Entry 7XJE (X-ray diffraction, 1.33 A resolution); this record covers chain A.

# Chain A
Molecule: Bacteriorhodopsin
Source organism: Halobacterium salinarum NRC-1
Reference sequence: P02945 (BACR_HALSA); residues 5-234 here correspond to UniProt positions 18-247 (UniProt number = residue number + 13)
Amino-acid sequence (230 residues; each row starts with the number of its first residue):
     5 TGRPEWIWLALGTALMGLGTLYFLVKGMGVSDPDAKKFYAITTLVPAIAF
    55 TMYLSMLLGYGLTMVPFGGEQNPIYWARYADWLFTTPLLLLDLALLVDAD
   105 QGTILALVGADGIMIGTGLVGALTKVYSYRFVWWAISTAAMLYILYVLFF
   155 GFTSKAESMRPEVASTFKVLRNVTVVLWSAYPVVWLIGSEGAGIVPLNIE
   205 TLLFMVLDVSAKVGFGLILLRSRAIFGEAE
Covalently attached groups: retinal (RET) linked to Lys-216
Small-molecule neighbours:
  - 2,3-di-phytanyl-glycerol (L2P), molecule 1: Ala-14, Thr-17, Ala-18, Gly-21, Leu-22, Leu-25, Phe-54, Leu-58, Leu-61, Leu-62, Val-136, Ala-139, Ile-140, Ala-143
  - 2,3-di-phytanyl-glycerol (L2P), molecule 2: Leu-19, Leu-22, Gly-23, Tyr-26, Val-213, Ser-214, Val-217, Gly-218, Leu-221, Arg-225
  - 2,3-di-phytanyl-glycerol (L2P), molecule 3: Gly-21, Thr-24, Leu-25, Leu-28, Gly-31, Met-32, Val-34, Lys-40, Tyr-43, Ala-44, Thr-47, Leu-48, Ala-51, Phe-54, Ala-110, Ala-114, Ile-117, Ile-140, Ala-143, Ala-144, Leu-146, Tyr-147, Tyr-150
  - 2,3-di-phytanyl-glycerol (L2P), molecule 4: Leu-48, Ile-52, Thr-55, Met-56, Tyr-64, Trp-80, Tyr-83, Ala-84, Leu-87, Phe-88, Leu-92, Gly-113, Gly-116, Ile-117, Ile-119, Gly-120, Thr-121, Leu-123, Val-124, Leu-127
  - 2,3-di-phytanyl-glycerol (L2P), molecule 5: Leu-87, Phe-88, Pro-91, Leu-92, Leu-95, Ile-108, Leu-109, Val-112
  - 2,3-di-phytanyl-glycerol (L2P), molecule 6: Tyr-131, Phe-135, Trp-138, Leu-190, Ala-196
  - 2,3-di-phytanyl-glycerol (L2P), molecule 7: Ser-132, Phe-135, Val-136, Ala-139
  - 2,3-di-phytanyl-glycerol (L2P), molecule 8: Asn-176, Val-177, Val-180
  - 2,3-di-phytanyl-glycerol (L2P), molecule 9: Val-187, Val-188, Ile-191, Ile-198, Val-199, Pro-200, Ile-203, Leu-207
  - retinal (RET): Tyr-83, Trp-86, Thr-89, Thr-90, Leu-93, Met-118, Ile-119, Gly-122, Trp-138, Ser-141, Thr-142, Met-145, Trp-182, Tyr-185, Pro-186, Trp-189, Asp-212, Ala-215
What the authors report for this chain:
  - binding site for retinal: Trp-86, Trp-182, Tyr-185, Lys-216
  - contacts within the chain: Asp-85/Thr-89 (hydrogen bond), Thr-90/Asp-115 (hydrogen bond), Asp-212/Lys-216
  - conformationally variable residues: Arg-82, Trp-86, Thr-89, Asp-115, Ala-139 to Thr-142, Leu-181 to Val-187, Phe-208 to Gly-218
  - contacts within the chain: Thr-89/Lys-216 (hydrophobic contact), Asp-85/Lys-216 (from molecular simulation)

# In short
Bound to chain A: 9 copies of 2,3-di-phytanyl-glycerol. Retinal is covalently linked to Lys-216. From the
paper: a binding site for retinal at Trp-86, Trp-182 and Tyr-185 among others; conformational variability at
Arg-82, Trp-86 and Thr-89 among others.
Chain A is Bacteriorhodopsin (Halobacterium salinarum NRC-1); the structure, Crystal structure of
bacteriorhodopsin in the K state refined against the extrapolated dataset, was determined by X-ray diffraction
together with 7XJD and 7XJC from the same study.
